Entry 9GRC (electron microscopy, 3.50 A resolution); this record covers chains E and F of the 5 polymer chains in the assembly.

# Chain E
Protein: Lipoprotein-releasing system transmembrane protein LolE
From: Escherichia coli K-12
UniProtKB: P75958 (LOLE_ECOLI); residue numbers follow UniProt; this construct covers 1-414
Chain sequence (414 residues; numbered 1 to 414; the number before each row is that of its first residue):
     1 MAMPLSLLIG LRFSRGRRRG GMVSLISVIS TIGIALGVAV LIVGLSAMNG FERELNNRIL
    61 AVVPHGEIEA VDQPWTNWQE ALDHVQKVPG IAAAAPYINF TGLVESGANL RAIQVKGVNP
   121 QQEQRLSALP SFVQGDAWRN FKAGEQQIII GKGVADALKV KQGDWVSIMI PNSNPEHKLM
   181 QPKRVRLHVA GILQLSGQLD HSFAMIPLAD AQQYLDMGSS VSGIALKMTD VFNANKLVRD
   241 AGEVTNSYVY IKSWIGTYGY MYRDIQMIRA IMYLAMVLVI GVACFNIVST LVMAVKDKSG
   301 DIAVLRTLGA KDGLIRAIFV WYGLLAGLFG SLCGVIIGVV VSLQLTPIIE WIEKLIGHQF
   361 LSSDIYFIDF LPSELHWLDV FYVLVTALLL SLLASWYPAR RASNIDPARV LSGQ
Not modelled in the structure: 1-3, 413-414
Residues lining bound ligands: Z41 ((2S)-3-hydroxypropane-1,2-diyl dihexadecanoate): V40, M267, I268, I271, M272, L278
From the paper describing this entry:
  - mutagenesis - L60D, V63D, H65D: unchanged binding to lipoprotein
  - mutagenesis - L60D, V63D, H65D, Y97D, L126D, L199D, F203D, T307A: decreased growth
  - mutagenesis - L103D, I113D, W254D: abolished growth
  - mutagenesis - T101A, Q114A: unchanged growth

# Chain F
Protein: Lipoprotein-releasing system ATP-binding protein LolD
From: Escherichia coli K-12
Notes: EC 7.6.2.-
UniProtKB: P75957 (LOLD_ECOLI); numbering as in UniProt (aligned over 1-233)
Chain sequence (241 residues; numbered 1 to 241; the number before each row is that of its first residue):
     1 MNKILLQCDN LCKRYQEGSV QTDVLHNVSF SVGEGEMMAI VGSSGSGKST LLHLLGGLDT
    61 PTSGDVIFNG QPMSKLSSAA KAELRNQKLG FIYQFHHLLP DFTALENVAM PLLIGKKKPA
   121 EINSRALEML KAVGLDHRAN HRPSELSGGE RQRVAIARAL VNNPRLVLAD EPTGNLDARN
   181 ADSIFQLLGE LNRLQGTAFL VVTHDLQLAK RMSRQLEMRD GRLTAELSLM GAEHHHHHHH
   241 H
Not modelled in the structure: 1-2, 229-241
Construct notes: expression tag (234-241)
UniProt features mapped onto this chain:
  - binding site (ATP): G42 to S49
From the paper describing this entry:
  - mutagenesis - Y93A: decreased growth

# Interface between chain E and chain F
Contacting residue pairs (39; chain E residue first):
  L7(E) - L113(F)
  L7(E) - I114(F)
  L11(E) - F102(F)  hydrophobic
  L11(E) - E106(F)
  R12(E) - F102(F)
  S14(E) - D101(F)
  R15(E) - L99(F)
  R15(E) - D101(F)
  R17(E) - D101(F)
  D301(E) - L98(F)
  D301(E) - L99(F)
  D301(E) - P100(F)
  V304(E) - H97(F)
  V304(E) - L99(F)  hydrophobic
  V304(E) - R158(F)
  L305(E) - M110(F)  hydrophobic
  R306(E) - R85(F)  hydrogen bond (backbone-side chain)
  T307(E) - F91(F)
  T307(E) - Y93(F)
  L308(E) - N86(F)
  L308(E) - P111(F)  hydrophobic
  L308(E) - R158(F)
  G309(E) - A82(F)
  G309(E) - I114(F)
  A310(E) - A82(F)
  A310(E) - I114(F)  hydrophobic
  K311(E) - A79(F)  hydrogen bond (side chain-backbone)
  K311(E) - A82(F)
  K311(E) - E83(F)
  D312(E) - S78(F)  hydrogen bond
  D406(E) - D59(F)
  P407(E) - L58(F)  hydrophobic
  A408(E) - H53(F)
  A408(E) - L58(F)
  A408(E) - D59(F)
  R409(E) - Y15(F)
  L411(E) - H97(F)  hydrogen bond (backbone-side chain)
  S412(E) - Y93(F)
  S412(E) - H97(F)  hydrogen bond (backbone-side chain)
Other interface residues (no listed pair), chain E (24 interface residues in all): K298, L314
Other interface residues (no listed pair), chain F (25 interface residues in all): A80

# Overview
The interface between chain E and chain F involves 24 residues on one side and 25 on the other; the contacts
include 5 hydrogen bonds. Polar pairs include R306(E)-R85(F), K311(E)-A79(F) and D312(E)-S78(F). From the
paper: L60D, V63D and H65D of chain E, among others, reduce growth; L103D, I113D and W254D of chain E abolish
growth; 14 substitutions were tested in all.
Here chain E is Lipoprotein-releasing system transmembrane protein LolE and chain F is Lipoprotein-releasing
system ATP-binding protein LolD, both from Escherichia coli K-12. Entry 9GRC (Cryo-EM structure of
lipoprotein-bound LolCDE in nanodiscs) was determined by electron microscopy together with 9GVK from the same
study.
